8PKI - chains D and I of the 11 polymer chains in the assembly; structure by electron microscopy, 2.58 A resolution.

# Chain D
Molecule: Histone H2B type 1-C/E/G
From: Mus musculus
UniProtKB: Q6ZWY9 (H2B1C_MOUSE); residues 0-125 here correspond to UniProt positions 1-126 (UniProt number = residue number + 1)
Amino-acid sequence (126 residues; numbered 0 to 125; the number before each row is that of its first residue; numbering starts at 0):
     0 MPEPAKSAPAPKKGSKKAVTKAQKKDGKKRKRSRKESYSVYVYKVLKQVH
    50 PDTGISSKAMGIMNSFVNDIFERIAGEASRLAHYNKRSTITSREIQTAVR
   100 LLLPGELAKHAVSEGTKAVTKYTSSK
Not modelled in the structure: 0-34
UniProt features mapped onto this chain:
  - modified residue: Pro1 (N-acetylproline), Glu2 (ADP-ribosyl glutamic acid), Lys5 (N6-(2-hydroxyisobutyryl)lysine), Ser6 (ADP-ribosylserine), Lys11 (N6-(beta-hydroxybutyryl)lysine), Lys12 (N6-(2-hydroxyisobutyryl)lysine), Ser14 (Phosphoserine), Lys15 (N6-acetyllysine), Lys16 (N6-acetyllysine), Lys20 (N6-(2-hydroxyisobutyryl)lysine), Lys23 (N6-(2-hydroxyisobutyryl)lysine), Lys24 (N6-(2-hydroxyisobutyryl)lysine), Lys34 (N6-(2-hydroxyisobutyryl)lysine), Glu35 (PolyADP-ribosyl glutamic acid), Ser36 (Phosphoserine), Lys43 (N6-(2-hydroxyisobutyryl)lysine), Lys46 (N6-(2-hydroxyisobutyryl)lysine), Lys57 (N6,N6-dimethyllysine), Arg79 (Dimethylated arginine), Lys85 (N6,N6,N6-trimethyllysine) and 6 more in UniProt
  - glycosylation: Ser112 (O-linked (GlcNAc) serine)
  - cross-link (Glycyl lysine isopeptide (Lys-Gly)): Lys5 (interchain with G-Cter in SUMO2), Lys20 (interchain with G-Cter in SUMO2), Lys34 (interchain with G-Cter in ubiquitin), Lys120 (interchain with G-Cter in ubiquitin)

# Chain I
Molecule: 153-nt DNA strand
From: synthetic construct
Sequence (153 nucleotides; each row starts with the number of its first residue; numbers below 1 keep their minus sign (DA-3 is residue -3)):
    -3 ATCCTGGAGAATCCCGGTGCCGAGGCCGCTCAATTGGTCGTAGACAGCTC
    47 TAGCACCGCTTAAACGCACGTACGCGCTGTCCCCCGCGTTTTAACCGCCA
    97 AGGGGATTACTCCCTAGTCTCCAGGCACGTTCAAGGCCAATACATCCTGT
   147 GAT
Not modelled in the structure: -3 to 0, 138-149

# How chain D and chain I interact
Residue-residue contacts - 10 pairs, chain D then chain I:
  Tyr42(D) - DG20(I)  phosphate contact
  Gly53(D) - DG20(I)  phosphate contact
  Ile54(D) - DA19(I)  sugar contact
  Ile54(D) - DG20(I)  phosphate contact
  Ser55(D) - DA19(I)  phosphate contact
  Ser56(D) - DA19(I)  hydrogen bond to the phosphate
  Arg86(D) - DG39(I)  salt bridge to the phosphate
  Ser87(D) - DG39(I)  hydrogen bond to the phosphate
  Thr88(D) - DA38(I)  hydrogen bond to the phosphate
  Thr88(D) - DG39(I)  hydrogen bond to the phosphate
Interface residues without a listed pair, chain I (6 interface residues in all): DG21, DA40

# Summary
The interface between chain D and chain I involves 8 residues on one side and 6 on the other; the contacts
include 4 hydrogen bonds and 1 salt bridge. Among the polar pairs are Ser56(D)-DA19(I), Ser87(D)-DG39(I) and
Thr88(D)-DA38(I).
Here chain D is Histone H2B type 1-C/E/G (Mus musculus) and chain I is a 153-nt DNA strand (synthetic
construct). Entry 8PKI (Cryo-EM structure of NR5A2-nucleosome complex SHL+5.5) was determined by electron
microscopy together with 8PKJ from the same study.
